Entry 6SC9 (X-ray diffraction, 2.47 A resolution); this record covers chains B and C of the 3 polymer chains in the assembly.

Chain B (and C):
Protein: Single domain antibody
Organism: synthetic construct
Notes: antibody fragment or engineered binder; chain C of this document is another copy of the same molecule, construct and numbering; everything in this record applies to it too
Amino-acid sequence (120 residues; numbered 1 to 120; the number before each row is that of its first residue):
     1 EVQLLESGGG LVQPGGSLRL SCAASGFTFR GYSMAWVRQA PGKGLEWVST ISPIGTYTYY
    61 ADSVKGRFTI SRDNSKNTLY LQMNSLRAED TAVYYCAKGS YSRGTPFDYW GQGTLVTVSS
Unresolved in the structure: 120 (chain C: fully traced)
Disulfide bonds: Cys22-Cys96

Interface between chain B and chain C:
Residue-residue contacts (39):
  Glu1(B) - Lys43(C)
  Val2(B) - Lys43(C)
  Gln3(B) - Gly42(C)  hydrogen bond (side chain-backbone)
  Gln3(B) - Lys43(C)
  Val37(B) - Gly104(C)
  Gln39(B) - Asp108(C)
  Gln39(B) - Trp110(C)
  Lys43(B) - Tyr109(C)
  Gly44(B) - Asp108(C)
  Gly44(B) - Tyr109(C)  hydrogen bond (backbone-side chain)
  Leu45(B) - Thr105(C)
  Leu45(B) - Phe107(C)
  Leu45(B) - Asp108(C)  hydrogen bond (backbone-backbone)
  Glu46(B) - Thr105(C)
  Trp47(B) - Arg103(C)
  Trp47(B) - Gly104(C)
  Trp47(B) - Thr105(C)
  Tyr59(B) - Arg103(C)
  Tyr95(B) - Trp110(C)
  Arg103(B) - Trp47(C)
  Arg103(B) - Tyr59(C)
  Gly104(B) - Thr50(C)
  Gly104(B) - Tyr59(C)
  Thr105(B) - Trp47(C)
  Thr105(B) - Pro106(C)
  Pro106(B) - Pro106(C)
  Phe107(B) - Gly104(C)
  Asp108(B) - Glu46(C)
  Asp108(B) - Trp47(C)  hydrogen bond (backbone-backbone)
  Tyr109(B) - Leu45(C)
  Tyr109(B) - Glu46(C)  hydrogen bond
  Trp110(B) - Gly44(C)
  Trp110(B) - Leu45(C)  hydrogen bond (backbone-backbone)
  Trp110(B) - Trp47(C)
  Trp110(B) - Phe107(C)  hydrophobic
  Gly111(B) - Gly44(C)
  Gln112(B) - Gly42(C)
  Gln112(B) - Lys43(C)
  Gln112(B) - Gly44(C)
Interface residues without a listed pair, chain B (24 interface residues in all): Gly42, Ser102
Interface residues without a listed pair, chain C (18 interface residues in all): Glu1, Asp62

In short:
24 residues of chain B face 18 of chain C across their interface; the contacts include 6 hydrogen bonds. Polar
contacts include Gln3(B)-Gly42(C), Gly44(B)-Tyr109(C) and Tyr109(B)-Glu46(C).
Chain B and chain C are both Single domain antibody (synthetic construct); the structure,
dAb3/HOIP-RBR-HOIPIN-8, was determined by X-ray diffraction together with 6SC5, 6SC6, 6SC7, 6SC8 and 6T2J from
the same study.
